7OY6 - chain C; structure by X-ray diffraction, 2.38 A resolution.

[Chain C]
Name: Dual specificity tyrosine-phosphorylation-regulated kinase 1A
From: Homo sapiens
Notes: EC 2.7.12.1
UniProt: Q13627 (DYR1A_HUMAN); residue numbers follow UniProt; this construct covers 127-485
Chain sequence (359 residues; each row starts with the number of its first residue):
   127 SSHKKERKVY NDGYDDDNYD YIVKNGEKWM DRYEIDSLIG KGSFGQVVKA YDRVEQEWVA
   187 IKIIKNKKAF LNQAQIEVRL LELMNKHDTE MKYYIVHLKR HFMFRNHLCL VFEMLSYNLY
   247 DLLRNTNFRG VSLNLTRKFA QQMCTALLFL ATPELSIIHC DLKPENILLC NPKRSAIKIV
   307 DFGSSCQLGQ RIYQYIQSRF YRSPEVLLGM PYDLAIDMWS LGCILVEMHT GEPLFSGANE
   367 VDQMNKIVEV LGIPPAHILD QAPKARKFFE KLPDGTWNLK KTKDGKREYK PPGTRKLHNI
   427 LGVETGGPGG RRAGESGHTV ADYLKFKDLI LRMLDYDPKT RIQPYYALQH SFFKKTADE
Not modelled in the structure: 127-134, 409-412, 482-485
Modified positions: Y321 (O-phosphotyrosine; PTR)
Small-molecule neighbours: 39I (N4-(3-cyclopropyl-1H-pyrazol-5-yl)-N2-(phenylmethyl)thieno[3,2-d]pyrimidine-2,4-diamine): I165, G166, K167, F170, V173, A186, V222, F238, E239, M240, L241, S242, Y243, N244, D247, E291, L294, V306
UniProt features mapped onto this chain:
  - active site: D287 (Proton acceptor)
  - binding site (ATP): I165 to V173, K188, F238 to L241
  - modified residue: Y140 (Phosphotyrosine), Y145 (Phosphotyrosine), Y159 (Phosphotyrosine), Y177 (Phosphotyrosine), Y219 (Phosphotyrosine), S310 (Phosphoserine), Y319 (Phosphotyrosine), Y321 (Phosphotyrosine), T402 (Phosphothreonine), Y449 (Phosphotyrosine)
  - mutagenesis: K188 (K188R: Abolished protein kinase activity), Y321 (Y321F: Mildly reduces kinase activity. Does not abolish autophosphorylation on tyrosine residues)
What the authors report for this chain:
  - binding site for 39I: E239, L241
  - binding site for 39I: G166, F170, V173, A186, V222, F238, M240, S242, Y243, N244, D247, E291, V306 (from molecular simulation)

[Summary]
Ligands of chain C: compound 39I. From UniProt: active-site residue D287, 14 ATP-binding residues and 2
mutagenesis sites. The paper reports a binding site for 39I at E239, L241 and G166 among others.
Chain C is Dual specificity tyrosine-phosphorylation-regulated kinase 1A (Homo sapiens); the structure,
Crystal structure of human DYRK1A in complex with ARN25068, was determined by X-ray diffraction (same
publication as 7OY5).
